Entry 8JAY (electron microscopy, 4.20 A resolution (low resolution: residue-level contacts below are approximate; hydrogen-bond / salt-bridge calls are withheld)); this record covers chains I and J of the 16 polymer chains in the assembly.

[Chain I]
Protein: Piwi domain-containing protein
Organism: Thermoflavifilum thermophilum
Reference sequence: A0A1I7NFD7 (A0A1I7NFD7_9BACT); numbering as in UniProt (aligned over 1-507)
Sequence (507 residues; row label = number of the first residue in the row):
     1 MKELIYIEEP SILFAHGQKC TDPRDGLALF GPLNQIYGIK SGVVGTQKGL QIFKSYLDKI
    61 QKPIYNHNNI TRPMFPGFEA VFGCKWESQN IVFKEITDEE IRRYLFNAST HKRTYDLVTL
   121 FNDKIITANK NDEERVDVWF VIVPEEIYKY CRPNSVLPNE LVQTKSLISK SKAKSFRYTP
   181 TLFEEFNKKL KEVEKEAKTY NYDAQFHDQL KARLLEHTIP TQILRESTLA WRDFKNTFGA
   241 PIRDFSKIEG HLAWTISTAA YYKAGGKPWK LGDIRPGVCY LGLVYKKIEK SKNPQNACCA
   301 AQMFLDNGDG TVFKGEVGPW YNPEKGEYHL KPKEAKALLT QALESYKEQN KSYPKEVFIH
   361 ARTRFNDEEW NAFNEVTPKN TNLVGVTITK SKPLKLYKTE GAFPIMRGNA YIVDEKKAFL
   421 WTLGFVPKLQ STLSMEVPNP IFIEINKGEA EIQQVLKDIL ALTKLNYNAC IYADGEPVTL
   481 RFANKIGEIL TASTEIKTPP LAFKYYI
Disordered / not traced: 145-203
From the paper describing this entry:
  - mutagenesis - E133A/R135A/D137A: decreased catalytic activity
  - mutagenesis - Y37A/K40A: abolished catalytic activity

[Chain J]
Protein: TIR domain-containing protein
Organism: Thermoflavifilum thermophilum
Reference sequence: A0A1I7NFG5 (A0A1I7NFG5_9BACT); numbering as in UniProt (aligned over 1-450)
Sequence (450 residues; each row starts with the number of its first residue):
     1 MRNKIFISHA TPEDDDFTRW LSLKLIGLGY EVWCDILFLD KGVDFWSTIE KEIRENTCKF
    61 LIVSSTAGNK REGVLKELAV ATKVKKHLQD DMFIIPLAID ENLSYDDINI EIVRLNAIDF
   121 KKSWAKGLQD LLDAFEKQNV PKKPPDHSKS NLLYQQIFLH DKQAIEKEET YDSNWFPIIS
   181 FPNELRFHRY DWRLPKQFDV RTLAFPAIRY KEYLCTFAWE YDFIHQLPKT ETYNGQESIR
   241 ISTSDILSGR YDTDFIRNYE CQRLIVQLIN KAFELRMKDK NVREYQMSKT FAYWIEKGKL
   301 EKDKFEKIKL VGKQKNKYWH FGISAAGKLY PSPVLMVSSH IIFTMDGINL IKSKSIQHSS
   361 RRKQGKNWWN DKWREKLLAF IRFLSDDQNA IYLNVGSEEK ILISNKPLKF FGKMSYVTPS
   421 EVTLEEESVL ADINNFEEDT EDLDELEDIE
Disordered / not traced: 423-450
From the paper describing this entry:
  - self-association interface (contacts with another copy of this molecule); pairs are residue here / residue on that copy: Arg54-Asp107, Glu72, Lys83
  - mutagenesis - R54A, D106A/D107A: decreased catalytic activity

[Chain I / chain J interface]
Residue-residue contacts (63; chain I residue first):
  Met1(I) - Leu408(J)
  Met1(I) - Lys409(J)
  Met1(I) - Phe410(J)
  Lys2(I) - Phe410(J)
  Lys2(I) - Phe411(J)
  Glu3(I) - Phe411(J)
  Leu4(I) - Tyr171(J)
  Leu4(I) - Phe410(J)
  Leu4(I) - Phe411(J)
  Tyr6(I) - Met414(J)
  Glu9(I) - Lys162(J)
  His16(I) - Asp16(J)
  Asp25(I) - Gln155(J)
  Asp25(I) - Phe158(J)
  Ala28(I) - Gln155(J)
  Leu29(I) - Trp20(J)
  Ile70(I) - His160(J)
  Pro393(I) - Trp175(J)
  Leu394(I) - Trp175(J)
  Lys395(I) - Asn174(J)
  Leu396(I) - Asp172(J)
  Leu396(I) - Ser173(J)
  Tyr397(I) - Tyr171(J)
  Tyr397(I) - Asp172(J)
  Tyr397(I) - Asn370(J)
  Tyr397(I) - Trp373(J)
  Tyr397(I) - Arg374(J)
  Tyr397(I) - Leu377(J)
  Lys398(I) - Tyr171(J)
  Lys398(I) - Asn370(J)
  Lys398(I) - Arg374(J)
  Lys398(I) - Tyr416(J)
  Thr399(I) - Thr170(J)
  Thr399(I) - Tyr171(J)
  Thr399(I) - Asp172(J)
  Thr399(I) - Arg374(J)
  Gly401(I) - Asn370(J)
  Gly401(I) - Asp371(J)
  Gly401(I) - Arg374(J)
  Ala402(I) - Asp371(J)
  Phe403(I) - Asn370(J)
  Phe403(I) - Tyr416(J)
  Ile405(I) - Tyr171(J)
  Met406(I) - Ser415(J)
  Met406(I) - Tyr416(J)
  Asn409(I) - Tyr171(J)
  Tyr411(I) - Phe410(J)
  Asp414(I) - Tyr330(J)
  Lys417(I) - Tyr330(J)
  Phe425(I) - Tyr416(J)
  Val426(I) - Lys162(J)
  Pro427(I) - Asp161(J)
  Pro427(I) - Lys162(J)
  Pro427(I) - Gln163(J)
  Lys428(I) - Phe158(J)
  Lys428(I) - Asp161(J)
  Lys428(I) - Lys162(J)
  Gln430(I) - Asp161(J)
  Met435(I) - Trp369(J)
  Glu436(I) - Gly365(J)
  Glu436(I) - Trp373(J)
  Val437(I) - Asn370(J)
  Tyr472(I) - Lys162(J)
Also at the interface, not in a pair above, chain I (41 interface residues in all): Thr21, Phe30, Met74, Glu400, Pro404
Also at the interface, not in a pair above, chain J (36 interface residues in all): Asn151, Ala164, Met336, Trp368, Gly412, Pro419, Ser420

[Summary]
The interface between chain I and chain J involves 41 residues on one side and 36 on the other. From the
paper: R54A and D106A/D107A of chain J reduce catalytic activity; a self-association interface involving
Arg54(J), Glu72(J) and Lys83(J); 4 substitutions were tested in all.
Chain I is Piwi domain-containing protein and chain J is TIR domain-containing protein, both from
Thermoflavifilum thermophilum; the structure, CrtSPARTA Octamer bound with guide-target, was determined by
electron microscopy (same publication as 8J84, 8J8H, 8J9G and 8J9P).
